2UXN - chains A and E of the 3 polymer chains in the assembly; structure by X-ray diffraction, 2.72 A resolution.

[Chain A]
Name: Lysine-specific histone demethylase 1
Organism: Homo sapiens
Notes: EC 1.-.-.-; fragment: swirm domain, amine oxidase domain and linker, residues 171-836
UniProtKB: O60341 (LSD1_HUMAN); residue numbers follow UniProt; this construct covers 171-836
Sequence (666 residues; each row starts with the number of its first residue):
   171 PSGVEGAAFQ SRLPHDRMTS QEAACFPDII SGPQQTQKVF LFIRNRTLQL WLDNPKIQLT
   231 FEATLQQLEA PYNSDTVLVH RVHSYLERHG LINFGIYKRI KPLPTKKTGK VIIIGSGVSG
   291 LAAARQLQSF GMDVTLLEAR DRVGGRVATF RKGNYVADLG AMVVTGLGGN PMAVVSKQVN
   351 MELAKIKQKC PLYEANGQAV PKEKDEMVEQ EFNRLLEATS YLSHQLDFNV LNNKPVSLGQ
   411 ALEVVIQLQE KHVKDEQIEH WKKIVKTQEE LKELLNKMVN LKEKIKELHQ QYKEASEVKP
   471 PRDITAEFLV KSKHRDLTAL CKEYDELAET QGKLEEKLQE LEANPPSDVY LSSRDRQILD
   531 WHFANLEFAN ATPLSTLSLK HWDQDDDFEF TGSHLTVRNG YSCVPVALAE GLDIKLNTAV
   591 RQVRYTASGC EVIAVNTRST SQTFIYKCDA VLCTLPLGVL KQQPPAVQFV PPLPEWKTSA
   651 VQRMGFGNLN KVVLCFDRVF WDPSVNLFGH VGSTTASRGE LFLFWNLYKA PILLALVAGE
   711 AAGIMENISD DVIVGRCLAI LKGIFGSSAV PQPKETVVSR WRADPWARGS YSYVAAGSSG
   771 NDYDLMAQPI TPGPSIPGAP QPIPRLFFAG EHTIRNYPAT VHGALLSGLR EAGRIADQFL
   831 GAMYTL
Not modelled in the structure: 171-172
Ligand contacts: dihydroflavine-adenine dinucleotide (FDA): I284, G285, S286, G287, V288, S289, G290, L307, E308, A309, R310, G314, G315, R316, V317, L329, G330, A331, M332, V333, T588, A589, V590, T624, L625, P626, V629, V637, L659, K661, W751, W756, S760, Y761, G800, E801, A809, T810, V811, H812, A814

[Chain E]
Name: Histone H3.1
Notes: fragment: histone h3-derived suicide inhibitor, residues 2-22
UniProtKB: P68431 (H31_HUMAN); residues 1-21 here correspond to UniProt positions 2-22 (UniProt number = residue number + 1)
Sequence (21 residues; each row starts with the number of its first residue):
     1 ARTKQTARKS TGGKAPRKQL A
Not modelled in the structure: 8-21
Modified positions: K4 (n~6~-methyl-n~6~-propyl-l-lysine; LYP)
UniProt features mapped onto this chain:
  - modified residue: R2 (Asymmetric dimethylarginine), T3 (Phosphothreonine), Q5 (5-glutamyl dopamine), T6 (Phosphothreonine), R8 (Citrulline), K9 (N6,N6,N6-trimethyllysine), S10 (ADP-ribosylserine), T11 (Phosphothreonine), K14 (N6-(2-hydroxyisobutyryl)lysine), R17 (Asymmetric dimethylarginine), K18 (N6-(2-hydroxyisobutyryl)lysine)
  - lipidation: K18 (N6-decanoyllysine)

[Chain A / chain E interface]
Residue-residue contacts - 16 pairs, chain A then chain E:
  Q358(A) - Q5(E)  hydrogen bond (side chain-backbone)
  Q358(A) - T6(E)
  N535(A) - T3(E)
  N535(A) - Q5(E)  hydrogen bond
  L536(A) - T3(E)
  F538(A) - Q5(E)
  A539(A) - K4(E)
  N540(A) - A1(E)  hydrogen bond (side chain-backbone)
  W552(A) - A1(E)
  W552(A) - R2(E)
  D555(A) - A1(E)  hydrogen bond (side chain-backbone)
  D556(A) - R2(E)  salt bridge
  H564(A) - K4(E)  hydrogen bond (side chain-backbone)
  H564(A) - T6(E)
  Y761(A) - K4(E)
  A809(A) - K4(E)
Also at the interface, not in a pair above, chain A (19 interface residues in all): F382, D553, E559, G562, L659, L677, L693
Also at the interface, not in a pair above, chain E (7 interface residues in all): A7

[Summary]
The interface between chain A and chain E involves 19 residues on one side and 7 on the other; the contacts
include 5 hydrogen bonds and 1 salt bridge. Among the polar pairs are D556(A)-R2(E), Q358(A)-Q5(E) and
N535(A)-Q5(E). Bound to chain A: dihydroflavine-adenine dinucleotide.
Chain A is Lysine-specific histone demethylase 1 (Homo sapiens) and chain E is Histone H3.1; the structure,
Structural Basis of Histone Demethylation by LSD1 Revealed by Suicide Inactivation, was determined by X-ray
diffraction.
